8RNE - chains A and B of the 3 polymer chains in the assembly; structure by X-ray diffraction, 1.71 A resolution.

[Chain A]
Molecule: HLA class I histocompatibility antigen, E alpha chain variant
Source organism: Homo sapiens
UniProt: Q59EE1 (Q59EE1_HUMAN); residues 1-274 here correspond to UniProt positions 19-292 (UniProt number = residue number + 18)
Chain sequence (274 residues; numbered 1 to 274; the number before each row is that of its first residue):
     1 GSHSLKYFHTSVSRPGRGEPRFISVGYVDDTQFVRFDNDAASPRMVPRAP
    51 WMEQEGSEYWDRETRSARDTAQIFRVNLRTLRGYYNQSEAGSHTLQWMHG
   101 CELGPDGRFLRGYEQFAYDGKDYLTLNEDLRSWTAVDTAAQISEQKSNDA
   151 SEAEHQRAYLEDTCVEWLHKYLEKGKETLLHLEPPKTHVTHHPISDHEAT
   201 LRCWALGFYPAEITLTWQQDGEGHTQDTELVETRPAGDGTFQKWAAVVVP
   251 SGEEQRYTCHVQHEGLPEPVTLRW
Cystine bridges: Cys101-Cys164, Cys203-Cys259

[Chain B]
Molecule: Beta-2-microglobulin
Source organism: Homo sapiens
UniProt: P61769 (B2MG_HUMAN); residues 2-100 here correspond to UniProt positions 21-119 (UniProt number = residue number + 19)
Chain sequence (100 residues; row label = number of the first residue in the row):
     1 MIQRTPKIQVYSRHPAENGKSNFLNCYVSGFHPSDIEVDLLKNGERIEKV
    51 EHSDLSFSKDWSFYLLYYTEFTPTEKDEYACRVNHVTLSQPKIVKWDRDM
Cystine bridges: Cys26-Cys81
Differences from the reference sequence: initiating methionine (1)
Swiss-Prot annotation at these positions:
  - modified residue: Gln3 (Pyrrolidone carboxylic acid)
  - glycosylation: Ile2 (N-linked (Glc) (glycation) isoleucine), Lys20 (N-linked (Glc) (glycation) lysine), Lys42 (N-linked (Glc) (glycation) lysine), Lys49 (N-linked (Glc) (glycation) lysine), Lys59 (N-linked (Glc) (glycation) lysine), Lys92 (N-linked (Glc) (glycation) lysine), Lys95 (N-linked (Glc) (glycation) lysine)

[Chain A / chain B interface]
Pairs across the interface (57; chain A residue first):
  Lys6(A) - Lys59(B)
  Phe8(A) - Ser56(B)
  Phe8(A) - Phe57(B)
  His9(A) - Phe57(B)
  Thr10(A) - Phe57(B)
  Thr10(A) - Phe63(B)
  Val12(A) - Ser34(B)
  Ile23(A) - Leu55(B)
  Val25(A) - Asp54(B)
  Val25(A) - Leu55(B)
  Val25(A) - Ser56(B)
  Tyr27(A) - Ser56(B)
  Tyr27(A) - Tyr64(B)  hydrogen bond
  Gln32(A) - Asp54(B)  hydrogen bond
  Arg35(A) - Asp54(B)  salt bridge
  Arg48(A) - Asp54(B)  salt bridge
  Gln96(A) - His32(B)  hydrogen bond
  Gln96(A) - Phe57(B)
  Gln96(A) - Trp61(B)  hydrogen bond (side chain-backbone)
  Gln96(A) - Phe63(B)
  Trp97(A) - Phe57(B)
  Met98(A) - Phe57(B)  hydrophobic
  Met98(A) - Ser58(B)
  Met98(A) - Trp61(B)  hydrophobic
  Tyr113(A) - Lys59(B)
  Gln115(A) - Trp61(B)
  Phe116(A) - Trp61(B)
  Ala117(A) - Trp61(B)  hydrophobic
  Asp119(A) - Ile2(B)
  Gly120(A) - Arg4(B)
  Gly120(A) - His32(B)
  Gly120(A) - Trp61(B)
  Lys121(A) - Ile2(B)
  Asp122(A) - Trp61(B)  hydrogen bond
  His192(A) - Asp99(B)  salt bridge
  Arg202(A) - Asp99(B)  hydrogen bond (side chain-backbone)
  Trp204(A) - Asp99(B)
  Trp204(A) - Met100(B)
  Leu206(A) - Pro15(B)  hydrophobic
  Val231(A) - Gln9(B)
  Glu232(A) - Gln9(B)  hydrogen bond (backbone-side chain)
  Glu232(A) - Tyr27(B)  hydrogen bond
  Glu232(A) - Ser29(B)  hydrogen bond
  Arg234(A) - Gln9(B)  hydrogen bond
  Arg234(A) - Tyr11(B)
  Arg234(A) - Met100(B)  hydrogen bond (side chain-backbone)
  Pro235(A) - Tyr11(B)  hydrogen bond (backbone-side chain)
  Pro235(A) - Asn25(B)
  Pro235(A) - Tyr27(B)
  Ala236(A) - Arg13(B)  hydrogen bond (backbone-side chain)
  Ala236(A) - Asn25(B)  hydrogen bond (backbone-side chain)
  Gly237(A) - Arg13(B)  hydrogen bond (backbone-side chain)
  Gly237(A) - Leu66(B)
  Gln242(A) - Tyr11(B)
  Gln242(A) - Ser12(B)
  Gln242(A) - Arg13(B)  hydrogen bond (side chain-backbone)
  Trp244(A) - Met100(B)  hydrogen bond (side chain-backbone)
Interface residues without a listed pair, chain A (39 interface residues in all): Arg17, Thr94, Arg111, Thr233, Asp238
Interface residues without a listed pair, chain B (27 interface residues in all): Met1, Asp35, His52

[Overview]
The interface between chain A and chain B involves 39 residues on one side and 27 on the other, with 17
hydrogen bonds and 3 salt bridges. Polar contacts include Arg35(A)-Asp54(B), Arg48(A)-Asp54(B) and
His192(A)-Asp99(B).
Here chain A is HLA class I histocompatibility antigen, E alpha chain variant and chain B is
Beta-2-microglobulin, both from Homo sapiens. Entry 8RNE (HLA-E*01:03 in complex with SARS-CoV-2 Nsp13
peptide, VMPLSAPTL) was determined by X-ray diffraction, deposited together with 8RNF.
